6WCR - chains A and B; structure by X-ray diffraction, 2.68 A resolution.

[Chain A]
Molecule: Hemagglutinin
Source organism: Influenza A virus (strain A/Puerto Rico/8/1934 H1N1)
Reference sequence: P03452 (HEMA_I34A1); the construct lacks a stretch of the UniProt sequence, so the offset changes along the chain: 11-54 = UniProt 18-61; 55-83 = UniProt 63-91; 84-95 = UniProt 93-104; 96-125 = UniProt 106-135; 2 more segments
Chain sequence (326 residues; numbered 11 to 329 plus 7 insertion-coded residues; the number before each row is that of its first residue; a row labelled like 125A-125C holds insertion residues (125A, then the next letters in order)):
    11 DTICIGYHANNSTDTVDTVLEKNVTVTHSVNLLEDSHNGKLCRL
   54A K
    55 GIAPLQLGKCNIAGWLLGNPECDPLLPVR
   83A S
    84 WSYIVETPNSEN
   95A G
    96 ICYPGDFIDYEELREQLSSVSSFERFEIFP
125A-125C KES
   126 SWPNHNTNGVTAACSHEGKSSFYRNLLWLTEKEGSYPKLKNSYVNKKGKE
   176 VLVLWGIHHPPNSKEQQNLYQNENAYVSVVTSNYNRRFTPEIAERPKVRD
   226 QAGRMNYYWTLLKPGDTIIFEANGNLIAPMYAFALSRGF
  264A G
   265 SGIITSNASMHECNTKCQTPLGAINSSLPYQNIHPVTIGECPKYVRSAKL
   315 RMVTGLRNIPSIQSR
Unresolved in the structure: 326-329
Swiss-Prot annotation at these positions:
  - site: Arg-329 (Cleavage)
  - glycosylation (N-linked (GlcNAc...) asparagine): Asn-20, Asn-21, Asn-33, Asn-271, Asn-289
Disulfides: Cys-52/Cys-277, Cys-64/Cys-76, Cys-97/Cys-139, Cys-281/Cys-305
Covalent attachments: N-acetylglucosamine (NAG) linked to Asn-21, Asn-33, Asn-289
Ligand contacts: TU7 ((2,4-dichlorophenyl)[(2S)-2-phenylmorpholin-4-yl]methanone): His-18, His-38, Val-40, Thr-318, Gly-319
From the paper describing this entry:
  - binding site for TU7: His-18, His-38 to Leu-42, Thr-318

[Chain B]
Molecule: Hemagglutinin
Source organism: Influenza A virus (strain A/Puerto Rico/8/1934 H1N1)
Reference sequence: P03452 (HEMA_I34A1); residues 1-176 here correspond to UniProt positions 344-519 (UniProt number = residue number + 343)
Chain sequence (176 residues; row label = number of the first residue in the row):
     1 GLFGAIAGFIEGGWTGMIDGWYGYHHQNEQGSGYAADQKSTQNAINGITN
    51 KVNTVIEKMNIQFTAVGKEFNKLEKRMENLNKKVDDGFLDIWTYNAELLV
   101 LLENERTLDFHDSNVKNLYEKVKSQLKNNAKEIGNGCFEFYHKCDNECME
   151 SVRNGTYDYPKYSEESKLNREKVDGV
Unresolved in the structure: 172-176
Swiss-Prot annotation at these positions:
  - glycosylation: Asn-154 (N-linked (GlcNAc...) asparagine)
Disulfides: Cys-144/Cys-148
Covalent attachments: N-acetylglucosamine (NAG) linked to Asn-154
Ligand contacts: TU7 ((2,4-dichlorophenyl)[(2S)-2-phenylmorpholin-4-yl]methanone): Ile-18, Gly-20, Trp-21, Ile-45, Ile-48, Thr-49, Val-52
From the paper describing this entry:
  - binding site for TU7: Trp-21, Val-52

[Interface between chain A and chain B]
Disulfides between the chains: Cys-14(A)/Cys-137(B)
Residue-residue contacts - 123 pairs, chain A then chain B:
  Asp-11(A) / Gln-27(B)
  Asp-11(A) / Asn-28(B)
  Asp-11(A) / Glu-139(B)
  Asp-11(A) / Phe-140(B)  hydrogen bond (backbone-backbone)
  Asp-11(A) / Lys-143(B)  salt bridge
  Asp-11(A) / Cys-144(B)  hydrogen bond (side chain-backbone)
  Thr-12(A) / His-26(B)
  Thr-12(A) / Gln-27(B)  hydrogen bond (backbone-backbone)
  Thr-12(A) / Phe-138(B)
  Thr-12(A) / Glu-139(B)
  Thr-12(A) / Met-149(B)
  Ile-13(A) / His-25(B)
  Ile-13(A) / Cys-137(B)
  Ile-13(A) / Phe-138(B)  hydrogen bond (backbone-backbone)
  Ile-13(A) / Phe-140(B)  hydrophobic
  Ile-13(A) / Val-152(B)  hydrophobic
  Cys-14(A) / Trp-14(B)
  Cys-14(A) / Tyr-24(B)
  Cys-14(A) / His-25(B)  hydrogen bond (backbone-backbone)
  Cys-14(A) / Gly-136(B)
  Cys-14(A) / Cys-137(B)  disulfide
  Ile-15(A) / Ile-10(B)
  Ile-15(A) / Trp-14(B)
  Ile-15(A) / Gly-23(B)
  Ile-15(A) / Tyr-24(B)  hydrophobic
  Ile-15(A) / Val-122(B)  hydrophobic
  Ile-15(A) / Gly-136(B)  hydrogen bond (backbone-backbone)
  Ile-15(A) / Phe-138(B)  hydrophobic
  Gly-16(A) / Trp-14(B)
  Gly-16(A) / Tyr-22(B)
  Gly-16(A) / Gly-23(B)  hydrogen bond (backbone-backbone)
  Tyr-17(A) / Ile-6(B)
  Tyr-17(A) / Ala-7(B)  hydrogen bond (side chain-backbone)
  Tyr-17(A) / Ile-10(B)  hydrogen bond (side chain-backbone)
  Tyr-17(A) / Glu-11(B)  hydrogen bond (side chain-backbone)
  Tyr-17(A) / Gly-12(B)  hydrogen bond (side chain-backbone)
  Tyr-17(A) / Gly-13(B)
  Tyr-17(A) / Trp-14(B)  hydrogen bond (backbone-backbone)
  Tyr-17(A) / Met-17(B)
  Tyr-17(A) / Trp-21(B)
  His-18(A) / Trp-14(B)
  His-18(A) / Met-17(B)  hydrogen bond (side chain-backbone)
  His-18(A) / Ile-18(B)
  His-18(A) / Gly-20(B)
  His-18(A) / Trp-21(B)  hydrogen bond (backbone-backbone)
  Ala-19(A) / Gly-13(B)
  Ala-19(A) / Trp-14(B)  hydrogen bond (backbone-backbone)
  Ala-19(A) / Thr-15(B)
  Val-26(A) / Asn-104(B)
  Asp-27(A) / Leu-101(B)
  Asp-27(A) / Asn-104(B)  hydrogen bond (backbone-side chain)
  Thr-28(A) / Leu-101(B)
  Thr-28(A) / Asn-104(B)
  Thr-28(A) / Glu-105(B)  hydrogen bond
  Thr-28(A) / Leu-108(B)
  Val-29(A) / Glu-105(B)
  Leu-30(A) / Glu-105(B)  hydrogen bond (backbone-side chain)
  His-38(A) / Trp-21(B)  hydrogen bond
  Glu-106(A) / Glu-69(B)
  Glu-106(A) / Phe-70(B)
  Glu-106(A) / Asn-71(B)
  Arg-109(A) / Glu-69(B)  salt bridge
  Glu-110(A) / Lys-68(B)
  Gly-264A(A) / Thr-64(B)  hydrogen bond (backbone-side chain)
  Ser-265(A) / Thr-64(B)
  Ile-267(A) / Val-66(B)
  Ile-268(A) / Val-66(B)  hydrophobic
  Pro-293(A) / Met-59(B)  hydrophobic
  Tyr-294(A) / Met-59(B)
  Tyr-294(A) / Ala-96(B)  hydrophobic
  Pro-299(A) / Ala-65(B)
  Val-300(A) / Ala-65(B)
  Val-300(A) / Val-66(B)  hydrophobic
  Thr-301(A) / Gln-62(B)
  Thr-301(A) / Phe-63(B)
  Thr-301(A) / Thr-64(B)
  Thr-301(A) / Ala-65(B)  hydrogen bond (backbone-backbone)
  Ile-302(A) / Thr-64(B)
  Ile-302(A) / Val-66(B)  hydrophobic
  Gly-303(A) / Gln-62(B)
  Gly-303(A) / Phe-63(B)
  Gly-303(A) / Thr-64(B)  hydrogen bond (backbone-side chain)
  Glu-304(A) / Ile-61(B)
  Glu-304(A) / Gln-62(B)
  Cys-305(A) / Gln-62(B)  hydrogen bond (backbone-backbone)
  Pro-306(A) / Gln-62(B)
  Lys-307(A) / Met-59(B)
  Lys-307(A) / Gln-62(B)  hydrogen bond
  Lys-307(A) / Trp-92(B)
  Tyr-308(A) / Leu-89(B)
  Val-309(A) / Leu-89(B)  hydrophobic
  Val-309(A) / Thr-93(B)
  Arg-310(A) / Asp-86(B)  salt bridge
  Arg-310(A) / Leu-89(B)
  Arg-310(A) / Asp-90(B)  salt bridge
  Arg-310(A) / Thr-93(B)  hydrogen bond (backbone-side chain)
  Ser-311(A) / Thr-93(B)
  Ser-311(A) / Glu-97(B)  hydrogen bond
  Leu-314(A) / Ala-96(B)  hydrophobic
  Leu-314(A) / Val-100(B)  hydrophobic
  Arg-315(A) / Val-100(B)
  Arg-315(A) / Asn-104(B)  hydrogen bond (backbone-side chain)
  Met-316(A) / Val-52(B)  hydrophobic
  Met-316(A) / Val-55(B)  hydrophobic
  Met-316(A) / Asn-104(B)
  Val-317(A) / Asn-104(B)  hydrogen bond (backbone-side chain)
  Val-317(A) / Thr-107(B)
  Thr-318(A) / Trp-21(B)
  Thr-318(A) / Ile-48(B)
  Thr-318(A) / Val-52(B)
  Thr-318(A) / His-111(B)  hydrogen bond (backbone-side chain)
  Gly-319(A) / Trp-21(B)
  Gly-319(A) / His-111(B)  hydrogen bond (backbone-side chain)
  Leu-320(A) / Ile-6(B)  hydrophobic
  Leu-320(A) / Trp-21(B)  hydrophobic
  Leu-320(A) / Tyr-22(B)  hydrophobic
  Leu-320(A) / His-111(B)
  Arg-321(A) / Leu-108(B)
  Ile-323(A) / Ala-7(B)  hydrophobic
  Ile-323(A) / Glu-11(B)
  Ile-323(A) / Gly-12(B)
  Ile-323(A) / Gly-13(B)  hydrogen bond (backbone-backbone)
  Pro-324(A) / Thr-15(B)
Interface residues without a listed pair, chain A (54 interface residues in all): Asn-20, Val-34, Thr-37, Leu-42, Tyr-105, Gly-266, Ser-291
Interface residues without a listed pair, chain B (67 interface residues in all): Ala-5, Glu-29, Lys-51, Ile-56, Val-115, Leu-118, Tyr-119, Leu-126, Ile-133, His-142

[In short]
54 residues of chain A and 67 residues of chain B are in contact, with 1 disulfide bond, 31 hydrogen bonds and
4 salt bridges. Polar contacts include Asp-11(A)/Lys-143(B), Arg-109(A)/Glu-69(B) and Arg-310(A)/Asp-86(B).
Compound TU7 is bound between chain A and chain B. The paper reports a binding site for TU7 at His-18(A),
His-38(A) and Trp-21(B) among others.
Here chain A is Hemagglutinin and chain B is Hemagglutinin, both from Influenza A virus (strain A/Puerto
Rico/8/1934 H1N1). Entry 6WCR (Crystal structure of the A/Puerto Rico/8/1934 (H1N1) influenza virus
hemagglutinin in complex with small molecule F0045(S)) was determined by X-ray diffraction.
